Entry 1T7R (X-ray diffraction, 1.40 A resolution); this record covers chains A and B.

[Chain A]
Name: Androgen receptor
Organism: Pan troglodytes
Notes: fragment: ligand binding domain
UniProtKB: O97775 (ANDR_PANTR); residues 662-919 here correspond to UniProt positions 654-911 (UniProt number = residue number - 8)
Chain sequence (269 residues; row label = number of the first residue in the row):
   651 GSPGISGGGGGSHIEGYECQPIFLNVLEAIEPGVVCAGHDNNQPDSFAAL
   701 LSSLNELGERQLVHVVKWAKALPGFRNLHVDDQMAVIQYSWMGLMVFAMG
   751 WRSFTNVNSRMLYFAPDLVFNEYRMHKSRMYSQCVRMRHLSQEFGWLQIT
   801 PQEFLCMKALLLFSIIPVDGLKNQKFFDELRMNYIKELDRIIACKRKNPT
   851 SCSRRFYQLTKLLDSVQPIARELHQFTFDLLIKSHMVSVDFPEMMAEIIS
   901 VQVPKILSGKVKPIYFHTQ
Disordered / not traced: 651-668, 919
Differences from the reference sequence: cloning artifact (651-661)
Residues lining bound ligands: 5-alpha-dihydrotestosterone (DHT): Leu701, Leu704, Asn705, Leu707, Gly708, Gln711, Trp741, Met742, Met745, Val746, Met749, Arg752, Phe764, Met780, Leu873, Phe876, Thr877, Leu880, Phe891
UniProt features mapped onto this chain:
  - binding site (17beta-hydroxy-5alpha-androstan-3-one): Asn705, Arg752, Thr877
  - site: Lys720 (Interaction with coactivator LXXL and FXXFY motifs), Glu897 (Interaction with coactivator FXXLF and FXXFY motifs)
  - modified residue: Tyr915 (Phosphotyrosine)
  - cross-link (Glycyl lysine isopeptide (Lys-Gly)): Lys845 (interchain with G-Cter in ubiquitin), Lys847 (interchain with G-Cter in ubiquitin)
Reported in the primary citation:
  - conformationally variable residues (side-chain flip): Lys720, Met734, Met894
  - specificity-determining residues: Val730, Met734, Ile737 (by similarity / conservation)

[Chain B]
Name: FxxLF motif peptide
Chain sequence (15 residues; numbered 98 to 112; the number before each row is that of its first residue):
    98 SSRFESLFAGEKESR
Disordered / not traced: 108-112

[How chain A and chain B interact]
Residue-residue contacts - 22 pairs, chain A then chain B:
  Val716(A) - Phe101(B)  hydrophobic
  Val716(A) - Leu104(B)  hydrophobic
  Lys720(A) - Phe105(B)  hydrogen bond (side chain-backbone)
  Val730(A) - Phe105(B)  hydrophobic
  Gln733(A) - Phe105(B)
  Met734(A) - Phe101(B)
  Met734(A) - Glu102(B)
  Met734(A) - Phe105(B)  hydrophobic
  Ile737(A) - Phe101(B)  hydrophobic
  Ile737(A) - Phe105(B)  hydrophobic
  Gln738(A) - Ser98(B)  hydrogen bond (side chain-backbone)
  Gln738(A) - Phe101(B)
  Glu893(A) - Arg100(B)  salt bridge
  Met894(A) - Arg100(B)
  Met894(A) - Phe101(B)  hydrophobic
  Met894(A) - Leu104(B)  hydrophobic
  Glu897(A) - Ser98(B)
  Glu897(A) - Ser99(B)
  Glu897(A) - Arg100(B)  salt bridge
  Glu897(A) - Phe101(B)  hydrogen bond (side chain-backbone)
  Val901(A) - Ser98(B)
  Gln902(A) - Ser98(B)
Also at the interface, not in a pair above, chain A (16 interface residues in all): Leu712, Val713, Phe725, Ile898
Interface features reported in the paper:
  - interface residues, chain A: Leu712(A), Val713(A), Val716(A), Lys720(A), Phe725(A), Val730(A), Gln733(A), Met734(A), Ile737(A), Gln738(A), Met894(A), Glu897(A), Ile898(A)

[Overview]
Chain A and chain B form an interface of 16 and 7 residues respectively, with 3 hydrogen bonds and 2 salt
bridges. Among the polar pairs are Glu893(A)-Arg100(B), Glu897(A)-Arg100(B) and Lys720(A)-Phe105(B). Bound to
chain A: 5-alpha-dihydrotestosterone. From the paper: interface residues Leu712(A), Val713(A) and Val716(A)
among others; specificity determinants Val730(A), Met734(A) and Ile737(A).
Here chain A is Androgen receptor (Pan troglodytes) and chain B is FxxLF motif peptide. Entry 1T7R (Crystal
structure of the androgen receptor ligand binding domain in complex with a FxxLF motif) was determined by
X-ray diffraction (same publication as 1T73, 1T74, 1T76, 1T79, 1T7F and 1T7M).
